Entry 4AZ2 (X-ray diffraction, 2.60 A resolution); this record covers chains A and B of the 3 polymer chains in the assembly.

[Chain A]
Molecule: Thrombin light chain
Source organism: Homo sapiens
Notes: EC 3.4.21.5; fragment: light chain, residues 332-361
UniProt: P00734 (THRB_HUMAN); residues 5-34 here correspond to UniProt positions 332-361 (UniProt number = residue number + 327)
Chain sequence (30 residues; each row starts with the number of its first residue):
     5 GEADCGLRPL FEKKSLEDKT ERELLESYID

[Chain B]
Molecule: Thrombin heavy chain
Source organism: Homo sapiens
Notes: EC 3.4.21.5; fragment: heavy chain, residues 364-620
UniProt: P00734 (THRB_HUMAN); residues 1-257 here correspond to UniProt positions 364-620 (UniProt number = residue number + 363)
Chain sequence (257 residues; numbered 1 to 257; the number before each row is that of its first residue):
     1 IVEGSDAEIG MSPWQVMLFR KSPQELLCGA SLISDRWVLT AAHCLLYPPW DKNFTENDLL
    61 VRIGKHSRTR YERNIEKISM LEKIYIHPRY NWRENLDRDI ALMKLKKPVA FSDYIHPVCL
   121 PDRETAASLL QAGYKGRVTG WGNLKETWTA NVGKGQPSVL QVVNLPIVER PVCKDSTRIR
   181 ITDNMFCAGY KPDEGKRGDA CEGDSGGPFV MKSPFNNRWY QMGIVSWGEG CDRDGKYGFY
   241 THVFRLKKWI QKVIDQF
Curated features (UniProtKB/Swiss-Prot):
  - region: A188 to V210 (High affinity receptor-binding region which is also known as the TP508 peptide)
  - active site (Charge relay system): H43, D99, S205
  - glycosylation: N53 (N-linked (GlcNAc...) (complex) asparagine)
Disulfides: C28-C44, C173-C187, C201-C231
Glycans and other covalent adducts: N-acetylglucosamine (NAG) linked to N53
Ligand contacts: 9MU ((R)-N-((S)-1-carbamimidoyl-piperidin-3-ylmethyl)-2-(naphthalene-2-sulfonylamino)-3-phenyl-propionamide): H43, Y47, W50, W92, E94, N95, L96, I179, D199, A200, C201, E202, S205, V225, S226, W227, G228, E229, G230, C231, G238

[How chain A and chain B interact]
Disulfides between the chains: C9(A)-C119(B)
Pairs across the interface (57):
  D8(A) with H116(B); P117(B); R218(B), salt bridge
  C9(A) with H116(B); P117(B); V118(B); C119(B), disulfide; R218(B), hydrogen bond (backbone-side chain)
  G10(A) with W14(B); H116(B); P117(B), hydrogen bond (backbone-backbone); C119(B); N217(B); R218(B); W219(B), hydrogen bond (backbone-backbone)
  L11(A) with H116(B), hydrogen bond (backbone-side chain); N217(B); R218(B)
  R12(A) with G10(B); M11(B), hydrogen bond (side chain-backbone); P13(B); W14(B); R137(B); W219(B)
  P13(A) with S112(B); D113(B); H116(B)
  L14(A) with D113(B)
  F15(A) with E8(B); I9(B); G10(B); M11(B), hydrophobic
  E16(A) with K212(B), salt bridge; N217(B); W219(B), hydrogen bond
  K17(A) with H116(B)
  D22(A) with E8(B); M11(B); R137(B), salt bridge
  K23(A) with E8(B), hydrogen bond (backbone-side chain)
  T24(A) with R137(B), hydrogen bond; N164(B), hydrogen bond
  E25(A) with R137(B); K212(B), salt bridge
  E27(A) with K135(B), salt bridge; N164(B), hydrogen bond; Y190(B), hydrogen bond
  L28(A) with K135(B); G136(B); N164(B); W219(B), hydrophobic
  S31(A) with Y134(B); K135(B), hydrogen bond (side chain-backbone)
  Y32(A) with L129(B); Y134(B), hydrophobic; K212(B), hydrogen bond (side chain-backbone); P214(B), hydrophobic
Also at the interface, not in a pair above, chain A (19 interface residues in all): L29
Also at the interface, not in a pair above, chain B (29 interface residues in all): Y114, G133, K196, M211, N216

[In short]
Chain A and chain B form an interface of 19 and 29 residues respectively; the contacts include 1 disulfide
bond, 13 hydrogen bonds and 5 salt bridges. Polar contacts include D8(A)-R218(B), E16(A)-K212(B) and
D22(A)-R137(B). Chain B binds compound 9MU. Covalently linked N-acetylglucosamine: at N53(B).
Here chain A is Thrombin light chain and chain B is Thrombin heavy chain, both from Homo sapiens. Entry 4AZ2
(Human thrombin - inhibitor complex) was determined by X-ray diffraction together with 4AYV, 4AYY and 4AX9
from the same study.
